3ILR - chain A; structure by X-ray diffraction, 1.50 A resolution.

# Chain A
Protein: Heparin lyase I
Organism: Bacteroides thetaiotaomicron
Notes: EC 4.2.2.7
UniProt: Q89YQ6 (Q89YQ6_BACTN); residue numbers follow UniProt; this construct covers 7-376
Sequence (370 residues; numbered 7 to 376; the number before each row is that of its first residue):
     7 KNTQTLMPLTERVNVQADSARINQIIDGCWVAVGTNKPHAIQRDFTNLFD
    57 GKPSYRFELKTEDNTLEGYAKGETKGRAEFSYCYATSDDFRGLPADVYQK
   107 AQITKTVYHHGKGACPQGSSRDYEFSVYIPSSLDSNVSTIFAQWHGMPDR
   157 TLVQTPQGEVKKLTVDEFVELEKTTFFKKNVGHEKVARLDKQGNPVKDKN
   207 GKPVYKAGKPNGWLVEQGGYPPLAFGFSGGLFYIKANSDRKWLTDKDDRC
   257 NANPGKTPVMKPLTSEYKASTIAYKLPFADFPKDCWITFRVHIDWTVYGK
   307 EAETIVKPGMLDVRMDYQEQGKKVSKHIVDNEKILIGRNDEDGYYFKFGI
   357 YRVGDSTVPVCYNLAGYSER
Not modelled in the structure: 324-329
Metal / ion sites: Ca2+: Glu222, Trp248, Asn345, Asp346
What the authors report for this chain:
  - binding site for n,O6-disulfo-glucosamine: Lys353, Tyr357
  - binding site for the ligand IXD: Lys353
  - catalytic residues: His151
  - catalytic residues: Lys81, Tyr357 (proposed by the authors, not directly observed)
  - contacts within the chain: Lys81-Tyr357 (hydrogen bond)
  - mutagenesis - R83A, Q149A, H151A, K353A, Y357A: abolished catalytic activity on heparin

# Summary
Glu222, Trp248, Asn345 and Asp346 form the Ca2+ site. From the paper: catalytic residues His151, Lys81 and
Tyr357; R83A, Q149A and H151A, among others, abolish catalytic activity on heparin; 5 substitutions were
tested in all.
Chain A is Heparin lyase I (Bacteroides thetaiotaomicron); the structure, Structure of Heparinase I from
Bacteroides thetaiotaomicron in complex with tetrasaccharide product, was determined by X-ray diffraction,
deposited together with 3IKW, 3IMN, 3IN9 and 3INA.
